PDB entry 7ZSD | electron microscopy, 3.29 A resolution | chains M and P

Chain M:
Molecule: Spike glycoprotein
Organism: Severe acute respiratory syndrome coronavirus 2
UniProt: P0DTC2 (SPIKE_SARS2); numbering as in UniProt (aligned over 332-527)
Sequence (196 residues; each row starts with the number of its first residue):
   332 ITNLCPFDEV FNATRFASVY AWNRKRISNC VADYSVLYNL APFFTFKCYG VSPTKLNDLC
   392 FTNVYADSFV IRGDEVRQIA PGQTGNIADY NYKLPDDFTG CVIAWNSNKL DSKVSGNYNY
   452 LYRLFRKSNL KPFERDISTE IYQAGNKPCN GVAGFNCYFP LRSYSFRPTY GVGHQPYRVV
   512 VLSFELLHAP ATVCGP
Disulfide bonds: Cys336-Cys361, Cys379-Cys432, Cys391-Cys525, Cys480-Cys488
Glycans and other covalent adducts: N-acetylglucosamine (NAG) linked to Asn343
Construct notes: variant Asp339 (Gly in P0DTC2), Leu371 (Ser in P0DTC2), Pro373 (Ser in P0DTC2), Phe375 (Ser in P0DTC2), Asn417 (Lys in P0DTC2), Lys440 (Asn in P0DTC2), Ser446 (Gly in P0DTC2), Asn477 (Ser in P0DTC2), Lys478 (Thr in P0DTC2), Ala484 (Glu in P0DTC2), Ser496 (Gly in P0DTC2), Arg498 (Gln in P0DTC2), Tyr501 (Asn in P0DTC2), His505 (Tyr in P0DTC2); engineered mutation Arg493 (Gln in P0DTC2)
UniProt features mapped onto this chain:
  - region: Arg403 to Asp405 (Integrin-binding motif), Asn448 to Phe456 (Immunodominant HLA epitope recognized by the CD8+)
  - glycosylation: Asn343 (N-linked (GlcNAc...) (complex) asparagine)
  - natural variant: Asp339 (G339D: In strain: Omicron/BA.1, Omicron/BA.2 and 4 more; this construct carries the variant), Arg346 (R346K: In strain: Mu/B.1.621; R346T: In strain: Omicron/BQ.1.1, Omicron/XBB.1.5 and 1 more), Leu368 (L368I: In strain: Omicron/XBB.1.5, Omicron/EG.5.1), Leu371 (S371L: In strain: Omicron/BA.1; this construct carries the variant), Pro373 (S373P: In strain: Omicron/BA.1, Omicron/BA.2 and 7 more; this construct carries the variant), Phe375 (S375F: In strain: Omicron/BA.1, Omicron/BA.2 and 7 more; this construct carries the variant), Thr376 (T376A: In strain: Omicron/BA.2, Omicron/BA.2.12.1 and 5 more), Asp405 (D405N: In strain: Omicron/BA.2, Omicron/BA.2.12.1 and 6 more), Arg408 (R408S: In strain: Omicron/BA.2, Omicron/BA.2.12.1 and 6 more), Asn417 (K417N: In strain: Beta/B.1.351, Omicron/BA.1 and 8 more; this construct carries the variant), Lys440 (N440K: In strain: Omicron/BA.1, Omicron/BA.2 and 7 more; this construct carries the variant), Lys444 (K444T: In strain: Omicron/BQ.1.1), 16 further natural variant entries in UniProt
  - mutagenesis: Asn343 (N343Q: Reduced viral infectivity), Leu452 (L452R: Increased resistance to neutralizing antibodies. Decreases HLA binding to NF9 epitope. Increased binding affinity to human ACE2), Tyr453 (Y453F: Decreased HLA binding to NF9 epitope. Increased binding affinity to human ACE2), Ala475 (A475V: Increased resistance to neutralizing antibodies), Val483 (V483A: Increased resistance to neutralizing antibodies), Phe490 (F490L: Increased resistance to neutralizing antibodies and human covalescent sera neutralization), His519 (H519P: Increased resistance to human covalescent sera neutralization)

Chain P:
Molecule: de novo designed binder
Organism: Drosophila melanogaster
UniProt: Q9VKJ9 (C2D1_DROME); residues 1-65 here correspond to UniProt positions 359-423 (UniProt number = residue number + 358)
Sequence (79 residues; row label = number of the first residue in the row; numbers below 1 keep their minus sign (Glu-5 is residue -5)):
    -5 ETGASSTNML EALQQRLQFY HGQVARAALE NNSGKARRFG RIVKQYEDAI KLYKAGKPVP
    55 YDELPVPPGF GGSENLYFQ
Unresolved in the structure: -5 to 0, 66-73
Construct notes: expression tag (-5 to 0, 66-73); engineered mutation Gln12 (Glu370 in Q9VKJ9), Phe13 (Lys371 in Q9VKJ9), His15 (Gln373 in Q9VKJ9), Gly16 (Ser374 in Q9VKJ9), Gln17 (Val375 in Q9VKJ9), Val18 (Glu376 in Q9VKJ9), Arg20 (Ala378 in Q9VKJ9), Ala22 (Lys380 in Q9VKJ9), Leu23 (Ala381 in Q9VKJ9)

Interface between chain M and chain P:
Contacting residue pairs (22):
  Tyr351(M) - Leu23(P)
  Ser446(M) - Arg31(P)  hydrogen bond
  Gly447(M) - Arg31(P)
  Tyr449(M) - Ala22(P)
  Tyr449(M) - Arg31(P)
  Leu452(M) - Ala19(P)
  Phe456(M) - Gln12(P)
  Val483(M) - Phe13(P)  hydrophobic
  Ala484(M) - Phe13(P)
  Gly485(M) - Gln9(P)
  Gly485(M) - Phe13(P)
  Phe486(M) - Gln9(P)
  Phe486(M) - Gly65(P)
  Tyr489(M) - Gln12(P)
  Phe490(M) - Gly16(P)
  Phe490(M) - Arg20(P)
  Leu492(M) - Ala19(P)
  Arg493(M) - Gln12(P)
  Arg493(M) - His15(P)  hydrogen bond
  Arg493(M) - Ala19(P)
  Ser494(M) - Val18(P)
  Ser494(M) - Ala19(P)
Also at the interface, not in a pair above, chain M (16 interface residues in all): Asn487
Also at the interface, not in a pair above, chain P (13 interface residues in all): Gly34

Overview:
16 residues of chain M face 13 of chain P across their interface; the contacts include 2 hydrogen bonds. Polar
pairs include Ser446(M)-Arg31(P) and Arg493(M)-His15(P). Covalently linked N-acetylglucosamine: at Asn343(M).
UniProt lists 7 mutagenesis sites on chain M.
Chain M is Spike glycoprotein (Severe acute respiratory syndrome coronavirus 2) and chain P is de novo
designed binder (Drosophila melanogaster); the structure, cryo-EM structure of omicron spike in complex with
de novo designed binder, local, was determined by electron microscopy (same publication as 7XAD, 7XYQ, 7ZRV
and 7ZSS).
